PDB entry 7CRQ | electron microscopy, 3.15 A resolution | chains G and A of the 12 polymer chains in the assembly

Chain G:
Protein: Histone H2A
Organism: Xenopus laevis
UniProtKB: Q6AZJ8 (Q6AZJ8_XENLA); residues 1-129 here correspond to UniProt positions 2-130 (UniProt number = residue number + 1)
Sequence (129 residues; row label = number of the first residue in the row):
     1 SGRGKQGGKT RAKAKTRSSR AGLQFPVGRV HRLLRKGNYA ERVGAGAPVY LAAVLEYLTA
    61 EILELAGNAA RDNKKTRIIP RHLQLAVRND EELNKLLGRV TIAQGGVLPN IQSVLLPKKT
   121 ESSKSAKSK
Unresolved in the structure: 1-9, 120-129
What the authors report for this chain:
  - post-translational modification sites: Lys119

Chain A:
Molecule: 187-nt DNA strand
Organism: Xenopus laevis
Sequence (187 nucleotides; numbered 1 to 187; the number before each row is that of its first residue):
     1 ATCGGGTGAT GCCCGATCCC CTGGAGAATC CCGGTGCCGA GGCCGCTCAA TTGGTCGTAG
    61 ACAGCTCTAG CACCGCTTAA ACGCACGTAC GCGCTGTCCC CCGCGTTTTA ACCGCCAAGG
   121 GGATTACTCC CTAGTCTCCA GGCACGTGTC AGATATATAC ATCCTGTTCC AGTGCCGGTG
   181 TCGCGAT
Unresolved in the structure: 1-10, 179-187

Chain G / chain A interface:
Contacting residue pairs (11; chain G residue first):
  Thr10(G) - DT51(A)  base contact
  Thr10(G) - DT52(A)  hydrogen bond to the base
  Lys15(G) - DT51(A)  sugar contact
  Lys15(G) - DT52(A)  phosphate contact
  Thr16(G) - DT51(A)  phosphate contact
  Arg17(G) - DT51(A)  salt bridge to the phosphate
  Arg20(G) - DT52(A)  salt bridge to the phosphate
  Gly28(G) - DA50(A)  phosphate contact
  Arg32(G) - DA50(A)  salt bridge to the phosphate
  Arg77(G) - DG39(A)  phosphate contact
  Arg77(G) - DA40(A)  salt bridge to the phosphate
Other interface residues (no listed pair), chain G (14 interface residues in all): Arg11, Ala12, Lys13, Ala14, Arg29, Arg42
Other interface residues (no listed pair), chain A (7 interface residues in all): DG53, DA59

Summary:
14 residues of chain G and 7 residues of chain A are in contact, with 1 hydrogen bond and 4 salt bridges.
Polar contacts include Thr10(G)-DT52(A), Arg17(G)-DT51(A) and Arg20(G)-DT52(A). From the paper: a modification
site at Lys119(G).
Chain G is Histone H2A and chain A is a 187-nt DNA strand, both from Xenopus laevis; the structure, NSD3
bearing E1181K/T1232A dual mutation in complex with 187-bp NCP (2:1 binding mode), was determined by electron
microscopy together with 7CRO, 7CRP and 7CRR from the same study.
